PDB entry 9G23 | electron microscopy, 3.40 A resolution | chains A and E of the 17 polymer chains in the assembly

[Chain A]
Protein: DNA-directed RNA polymerase I subunit RPA190
Organism: Saccharomyces cerevisiae
Notes: EC 2.7.7.6
Reference sequence: P10964 (RPA1_YEAST); residues 1-1664 here = UniProt positions 1-1664
Sequence (1664 residues; each row starts with the number of its first residue):
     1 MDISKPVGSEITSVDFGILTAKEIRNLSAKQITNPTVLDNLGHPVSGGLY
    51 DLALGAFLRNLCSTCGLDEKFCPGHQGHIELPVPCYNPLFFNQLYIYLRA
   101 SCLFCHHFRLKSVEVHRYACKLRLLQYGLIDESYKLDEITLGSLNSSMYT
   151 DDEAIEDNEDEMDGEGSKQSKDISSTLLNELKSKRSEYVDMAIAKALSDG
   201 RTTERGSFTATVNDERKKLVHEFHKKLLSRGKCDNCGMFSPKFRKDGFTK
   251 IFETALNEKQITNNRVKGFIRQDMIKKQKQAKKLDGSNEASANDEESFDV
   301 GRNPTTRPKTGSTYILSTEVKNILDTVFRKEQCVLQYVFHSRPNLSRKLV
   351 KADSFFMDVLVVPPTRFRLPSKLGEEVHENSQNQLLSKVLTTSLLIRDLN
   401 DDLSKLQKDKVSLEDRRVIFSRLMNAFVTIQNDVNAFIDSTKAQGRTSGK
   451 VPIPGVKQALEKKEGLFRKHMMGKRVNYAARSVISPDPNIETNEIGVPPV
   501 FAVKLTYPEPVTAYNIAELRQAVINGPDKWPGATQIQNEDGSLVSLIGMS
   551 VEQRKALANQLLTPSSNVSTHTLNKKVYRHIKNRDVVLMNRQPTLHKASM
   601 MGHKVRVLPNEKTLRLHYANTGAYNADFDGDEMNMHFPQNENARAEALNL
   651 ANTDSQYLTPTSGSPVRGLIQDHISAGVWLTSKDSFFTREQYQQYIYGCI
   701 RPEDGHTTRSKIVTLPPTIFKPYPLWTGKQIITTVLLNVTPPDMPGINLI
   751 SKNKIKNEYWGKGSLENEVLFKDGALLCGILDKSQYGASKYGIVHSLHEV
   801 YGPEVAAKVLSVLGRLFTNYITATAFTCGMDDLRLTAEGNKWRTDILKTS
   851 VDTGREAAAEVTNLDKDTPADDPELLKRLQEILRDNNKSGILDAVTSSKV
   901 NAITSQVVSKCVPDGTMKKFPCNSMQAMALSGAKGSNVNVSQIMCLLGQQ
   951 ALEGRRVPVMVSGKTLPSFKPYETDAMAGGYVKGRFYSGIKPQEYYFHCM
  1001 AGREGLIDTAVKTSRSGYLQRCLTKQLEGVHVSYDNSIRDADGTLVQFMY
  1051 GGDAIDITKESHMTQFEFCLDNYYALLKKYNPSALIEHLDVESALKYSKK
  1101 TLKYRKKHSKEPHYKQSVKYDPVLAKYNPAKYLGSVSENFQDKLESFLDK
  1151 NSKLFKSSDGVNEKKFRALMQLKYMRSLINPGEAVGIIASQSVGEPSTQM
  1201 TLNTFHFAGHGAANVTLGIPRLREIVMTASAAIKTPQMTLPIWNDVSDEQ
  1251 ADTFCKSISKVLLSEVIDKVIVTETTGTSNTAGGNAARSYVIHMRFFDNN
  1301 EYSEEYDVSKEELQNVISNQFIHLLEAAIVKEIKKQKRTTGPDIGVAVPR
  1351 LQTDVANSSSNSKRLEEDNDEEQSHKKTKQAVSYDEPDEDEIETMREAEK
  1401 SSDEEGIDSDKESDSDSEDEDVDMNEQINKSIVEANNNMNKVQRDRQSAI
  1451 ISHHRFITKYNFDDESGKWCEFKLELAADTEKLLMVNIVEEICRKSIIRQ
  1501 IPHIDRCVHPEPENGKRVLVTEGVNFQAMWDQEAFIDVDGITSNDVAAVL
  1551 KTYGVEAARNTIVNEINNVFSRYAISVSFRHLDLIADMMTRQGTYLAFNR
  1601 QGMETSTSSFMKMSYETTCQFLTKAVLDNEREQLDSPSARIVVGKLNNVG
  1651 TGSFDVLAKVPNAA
Not modelled in the structure: 142-174, 269-311, 1154-1159, 1278-1286, 1339-1432, 1664
UniProt features mapped onto this chain:
  - region: Pro992 to Glu1004 (Bridging helix)
  - binding site (Zn(2+)): Cys62, Cys65, Cys72, His75, Cys102, Cys105, Cys233, Cys236
  - binding site (Mg(2+)): Asp627, Asp629, Asp631
  - modified residue (Phosphoserine): Ser889, Ser1636
Metal / ion sites: Zn2+ site 1: Cys62, Cys65, Cys72, His75; Zn2+ site 2: Cys102, Cys105, Cys233, Cys236; Mg2+: Asp627, Asp629, Asp631
Small-molecule neighbours: AMP-CPP (APC; diphosphomethylphosphonic acid adenosyl ester): Arg591, Pro593, Asn625, Asp627, Asp631, Lys934, Thr1013
What the authors report for this chain:
  - binding site for AMP-CPP: Pro593, Thr1013
  - specificity-determining residues: Pro593 (proposed by the authors, not directly observed)

[Chain E]
Protein: DNA-directed RNA polymerases I, II, and III subunit RPABC1
Organism: Saccharomyces cerevisiae
Reference sequence: P20434 (RPAB1_YEAST); residues 1-215 here = UniProt positions 1-215
Sequence (215 residues; row label = number of the first residue in the row):
     1 MDQENERNISRLWRAFRTVKEMVKDRGYFITQEEVELPLEDFKAKYCDSM
    51 GRPQRKMMSFQANPTEESISKFPDMGSLWVEFCDEPSVGVKTMKTFVIHI
   101 QEKNFQTGIFVYQNNITPSAMKLVPSIPPATIETFNEAALVVNITHHELV
   151 PKHIRLSSDEKRELLKRYRLKESQLPRIQRADPVALYLGLKRGEVVKIIR
   201 KSETSGRYASYRICM
Not modelled in the structure: 1-3

[How chain A and chain E interact]
Residue-residue contacts (101):
  Ile130(A) - Met215(E)  hydrophobic
  Asp131(A) - Arg192(E)
  Tyr134(A) - Arg192(E)
  Glu138(A) - Pro128(E)
  Arg201(A) - Glu172(E)
  Thr209(A) - Ser173(E)  hydrogen bond
  Thr211(A) - Ser173(E)
  Thr211(A) - Arg177(E)  hydrogen bond
  Val212(A) - Ser173(E)
  Asp214(A) - Arg177(E)  salt bridge
  Ser1037(A) - Tyr168(E)
  Arg1039(A) - Tyr168(E)  hydrogen bond (side chain-backbone)
  Arg1039(A) - Leu170(E)
  Gly1043(A) - Gln174(E)
  Thr1044(A) - Gln174(E)  hydrogen bond (side chain-backbone)
  Leu1045(A) - Leu170(E)  hydrophobic
  Leu1045(A) - Gln174(E)  hydrogen bond (backbone-backbone)
  Leu1045(A) - Pro176(E)
  Phe1048(A) - Leu164(E)  hydrophobic
  Phe1048(A) - Tyr168(E)
  Phe1048(A) - Leu175(E)  hydrophobic
  Phe1048(A) - Tyr211(E)
  Gly1051(A) - Ser202(E)  hydrogen bond (backbone-side chain)
  Gly1051(A) - Thr204(E)  hydrogen bond (backbone-side chain)
  Gly1051(A) - Ser205(E)  hydrogen bond (backbone-side chain)
  Gly1052(A) - Ser205(E)  hydrogen bond (backbone-side chain)
  Gly1052(A) - Tyr208(E)
  Asp1053(A) - Thr204(E)
  Asp1053(A) - Ser205(E)  hydrogen bond (backbone-side chain)
  Arg1105(A) - Arg207(E)
  His1113(A) - His147(E)
  His1113(A) - Val150(E)  hydrogen bond (side chain-backbone)
  His1113(A) - Pro151(E)
  His1113(A) - Lys152(E)
  Tyr1114(A) - Thr145(E)
  Tyr1114(A) - His146(E)
  Tyr1114(A) - Lys152(E)
  Gln1116(A) - Lys201(E)  hydrogen bond
  Val1118(A) - Ile154(E)  hydrophobic
  Val1118(A) - Ile199(E)  hydrophobic
  Tyr1120(A) - Arg207(E)  hydrogen bond (backbone-side chain)
  Asp1121(A) - Arg207(E)
  Pro1122(A) - Arg207(E)
  Pro1122(A) - Tyr208(E)  hydrophobic
  Ala1125(A) - Arg167(E)  hydrogen bond (backbone-side chain)
  Lys1126(A) - Arg167(E)  hydrogen bond (backbone-side chain)
  Glu1138(A) - Ser205(E)
  Glu1138(A) - Arg207(E)
  Asn1139(A) - Ser202(E)
  Asn1139(A) - Glu203(E)
  Asn1139(A) - Thr204(E)
  Asn1139(A) - Ser205(E)  hydrogen bond (side chain-backbone)
  Asn1139(A) - Gly206(E)  hydrogen bond (side chain-backbone)
  Gln1527(A) - Ala138(E)
  Trp1530(A) - Arg14(E)  hydrogen bond (backbone-side chain)
  Trp1530(A) - Ala139(E)
  Trp1530(A) - Val142(E)  hydrophobic
  Asp1531(A) - Arg11(E)  salt bridge
  Asp1531(A) - Arg14(E)
  Glu1533(A) - Arg14(E)
  Val1538(A) - Val142(E)  hydrophobic
  Val1538(A) - His147(E)
  Asp1539(A) - His146(E)
  Asp1539(A) - His147(E)  hydrogen bond (backbone-side chain)
  Asp1539(A) - Glu148(E)  hydrogen bond (backbone-backbone)
  Gly1540(A) - His147(E)
  Gly1540(A) - Glu148(E)
  Ile1541(A) - His147(E)  hydrogen bond (backbone-side chain)
  Leu1550(A) - Asp182(E)
  Leu1550(A) - Pro183(E)
  Lys1551(A) - Pro183(E)
  Thr1552(A) - Ile144(E)
  Thr1552(A) - Pro183(E)
  Tyr1553(A) - Ile144(E)  hydrophobic
  Tyr1553(A) - His147(E)
  Tyr1553(A) - Pro183(E)
  Tyr1553(A) - Val184(E)
  Gly1554(A) - Asp182(E)
  Gly1554(A) - Pro183(E)
  Val1555(A) - Asp182(E)  hydrogen bond (backbone-side chain)
  Val1555(A) - Arg212(E)
  Glu1556(A) - Pro151(E)
  Glu1556(A) - His153(E)
  Glu1556(A) - Ile198(E)
  Glu1556(A) - Arg200(E)  salt bridge
  Glu1556(A) - Arg212(E)  salt bridge
  Arg1559(A) - Arg200(E)
  Asn1560(A) - Leu149(E)  hydrogen bond (side chain-backbone)
  Phe1579(A) - Thr204(E)
  Arg1580(A) - Thr204(E)  hydrogen bond
  Asp1583(A) - Arg200(E)  salt bridge
  Asp1583(A) - Tyr208(E)
  Asp1587(A) - Arg200(E)  salt bridge
  Thr1590(A) - Arg212(E)  hydrogen bond
  Arg1591(A) - Pro176(E)
  Arg1591(A) - Arg177(E)  hydrogen bond (backbone-backbone)
  Gln1592(A) - Arg177(E)  hydrogen bond (backbone-side chain)
  Gln1592(A) - Gln179(E)
  Gly1593(A) - Arg177(E)  hydrogen bond (backbone-backbone)
  Gly1593(A) - Gln179(E)
  Thr1594(A) - Gln179(E)
Other interface residues (no listed pair), chain A (68 interface residues in all): Ser207, Glu215, Asp1035, Asp1042, Val1046, Thr1101, Lys1115, Ser1117, Tyr1127, Ser1137, Thr1542, Ala1557
Other interface residues (no listed pair), chain E (54 interface residues in all): Arg7, Glu36, Val141, Lys171, Ile178, Lys197, Ala209, Ser210

[Overview]
68 residues of chain A face 54 of chain E across their interface, with 28 hydrogen bonds and 6 salt bridges.
Polar pairs include Asp214(A)-Arg177(E), Asp1531(A)-Arg11(E) and Glu1556(A)-Arg200(E). Bound to chain A:
AMP-CPP. From the paper: a binding site for AMP-CPP at Pro593(A) and Thr1013(A); the specificity determinant
Pro593(A).
Chain A is DNA-directed RNA polymerase I subunit RPA190 and chain E is DNA-directed RNA polymerases I, II, and
III subunit RPABC1, both from Saccharomyces cerevisiae; the structure, Yeast RNA polymerase I elongation
complex stalled by an apurinic site bound to nucleotide analog AMPCPP ..., was determined by electron
microscopy, deposited together with 9G1V, 9G1X, 9G24, 9G26, 9G27, 9G29, 9G2B and 9G2C.
